9MJ5 - chains B and T of the 6 polymer chains in the assembly; structure by electron microscopy, 3.50 A resolution.

# Chain B
Name: Replication protein A 32 kDa subunit
Source organism: Homo sapiens
UniProtKB: P15927 (RFA2_HUMAN); residue numbers follow UniProt; this construct covers 35-270
Chain sequence (236 residues; row label = number of the first residue in the row):
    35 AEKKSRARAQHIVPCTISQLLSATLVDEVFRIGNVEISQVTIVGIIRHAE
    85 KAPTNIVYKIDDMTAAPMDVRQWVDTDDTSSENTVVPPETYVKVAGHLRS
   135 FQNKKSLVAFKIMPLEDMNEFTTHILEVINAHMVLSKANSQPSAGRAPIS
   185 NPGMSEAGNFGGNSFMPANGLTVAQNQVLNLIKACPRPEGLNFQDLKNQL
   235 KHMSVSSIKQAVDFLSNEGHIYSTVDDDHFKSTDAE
Unresolved in the structure: 35-42, 179-197, 270
UniProt features mapped onto this chain:
  - DNA-binding region: Val74 to Pro148 (OB)
  - cross-link (Glycyl lysine isopeptide (Lys-Gly)): Lys37 (interchain with G-Cter in ubiquitin), Lys38 (interchain with G-Cter in ubiquitin)

# Chain T
Molecule: DNA template
Sequence (35 nucleotides; each row starts with the number of its first residue):
     1 AATCTAGTAACATAGTATACATAGGCGCTCCAGGC
Unresolved in the structure: 1-4

# Interface between chain B and chain T
Residue-residue contacts (6):
  Arg105(B) with DT18(T), hydrogen bond to the base
  Trp107(B) with DA17(T), base contact; DT18(T), base contact
  Phe135(B) with DA19(T), base contact
  Phe144(B) with DT16(T), base contact
  Ser240(B) with DA12(T), hydrogen bond to the sugar
Also at the interface, not in a pair above, chain B (7 interface residues in all): Arg133, Val239
Also at the interface, not in a pair above, chain T (6 interface residues in all): DC11

# Overview
7 residues of chain B face 6 of chain T across their interface; the contacts include 2 hydrogen bonds. Polar
contacts include Arg105(B)-DT18(T) and Ser240(B)-DA12(T). Curated annotation (UniProt) lists a DNA-binding
region on chain B.
Here chain B is Replication protein A 32 kDa subunit (Homo sapiens) and chain T is DNA template. Entry 9MJ5
(Catalytic domain of human DNA polymerase alpha in complex with DNA and RPA) was determined by electron
microscopy.
